Entry 8C3K (X-ray diffraction, 1.75 A resolution); this record covers chains A and B.

Chain A:
Protein: Phage repressor protein CI
Source organism: Escherichia coli O157:H7
UniProtKB: Q8XAD6 (Q8XAD6_ECO57); residues 1-66 here = UniProt positions 1-66
Amino-acid sequence (74 residues; numbered 1 to 74; the number before each row is that of its first residue):
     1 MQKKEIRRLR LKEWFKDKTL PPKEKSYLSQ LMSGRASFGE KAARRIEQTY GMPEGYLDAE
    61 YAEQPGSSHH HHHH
Disordered / not traced: 1-3, 64-74
Differences from the reference sequence: expression tag (67-74)

Chain B:
Protein: Nanobody 33
Source organism: Lama glama
Notes: antibody fragment or engineered binder
Amino-acid sequence (117 residues; row label = number of the first residue in the row):
     1 QVQLVESGGG LVQSGGSLRL SCAASGSIFR TTGMNWYRQT PEKQREWVAL ITSHGTTSYA
    61 ASVEGRFTIS RDSAGTTVYL QMNSLKPEDA GVYYCTTRGY WGQGTQVTVS SHHHHHH
Disordered / not traced: 112-117
Disulfide bonds: C22-C95

Interface between chain A and chain B:
Contacting residue pairs (34; chain A residue first):
  W14(A) with N35(B)
  D17(A) with Y37(B), hydrogen bond; W47(B)
  K18(A) with N35(B); Y37(B), hydrogen bond; W47(B)
  T19(A) with W47(B); L50(B); S58(B), hydrogen bond; Y59(B), hydrogen bond (side chain-backbone)
  L20(A) with S58(B)
  P21(A) with T57(B); S58(B)
  E24(A) with T56(B)
  E47(A) with R98(B)
  Q48(A) with T31(B), hydrogen bond (side chain-backbone); T32(B); G33(B), hydrogen bond (backbone-backbone); R98(B)
  T49(A) with G33(B), hydrogen bond (backbone-backbone); T52(B); S53(B), hydrogen bond (backbone-backbone); H54(B)
  Y50(A) with G33(B); M34(B); N35(B); T52(B)
  G51(A) with T32(B); G33(B); T97(B); R98(B), hydrogen bond (backbone-backbone)
  M52(A) with R98(B), hydrogen bond (backbone-side chain)
  P53(A) with R98(B); G99(B)
Other interface residues (no listed pair), chain A (18 interface residues in all): F15, P22, K23, E54

In short:
Chain A and chain B each contribute 18 residues to their interface; the contacts include 10 hydrogen bonds.
Among the polar pairs are D17(A)-Y37(B), K18(A)-Y37(B) and T19(A)-S58(B).
Here chain A is Phage repressor protein CI (Escherichia coli O157:H7) and chain B is Nanobody 33 (Lama glama).
Entry 8C3K (PaaR2 N-terminal domin in complex with nanobody 33) was determined by X-ray diffraction.
